Entry 8B69 (X-ray diffraction, 3.07 A resolution); this record covers chains A and B of the 4 polymer chains in the assembly.

== Chain A ==
Molecule: Ral guanine nucleotide dissociation stimulator-like 2
Source organism: Homo sapiens
UniProtKB: O15211 (RGL2_HUMAN); residues 643-740 here = UniProt positions 643-740
Sequence (100 residues; each row starts with the number of its first residue):
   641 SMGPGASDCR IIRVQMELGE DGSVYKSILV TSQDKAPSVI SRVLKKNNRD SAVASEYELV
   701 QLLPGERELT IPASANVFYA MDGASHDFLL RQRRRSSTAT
Unresolved in the structure: 641, 656-657, 735-740
Differences from the reference sequence: expression tag (641-642)
What the authors report for this chain:
  - self-association interface (contacts with another copy of this molecule): M642 to C649

== Chain B ==
Molecule: Isoform 2B of GTPase KRas
Source organism: Homo sapiens
Notes: EC 3.6.5.2
UniProtKB: P01116-2 (RASK_HUMAN); numbering as in UniProt (aligned over 1-169)
Sequence (170 residues; numbered 0 to 169; the number before each row is that of its first residue; numbering starts at 0):
     0 SMTEYKLVVV GAVGVGKSAL TIQLIQNHFV DEYDPTIEDS YRKQVVIDGE TCLLDILDTA
    60 GQEEYSAMRD QYMRTGEGFL CVFAINNTKS FEDIHHYREQ IKRVKDSEDV PMVLVGNKCD
   120 LPSRTVDTKQ AQDLARSYGI PFIETSAKTR QGVDDAFYTL VREIRKHKEK
Unresolved in the structure: 168-169
Differences from the reference sequence: expression tag (0); engineered mutation V12 (Gly in P01116-2)
Bound ions: Mg2+: S17 (together with GMP-PNP)
Ligand contacts: GMP-PNP (GNP; phosphoaminophosphonic acid-guanylate ester): A11, V12, G13, V14, G15, K16, S17, A18, F28, V29, D30, E31, Y32, D33, P34, T35, D57, T58, A59, G60, N116, K117, D119, L120, S145, A146, K147
What the authors report for this chain:
  - self-association interface (contacts with another copy of this molecule); pairs are residue here / residue on that copy: V12-Y32 (hydrophobic contact), E31-K88, K88
  - mutagenesis - G12V (Kd 1.49 uM): unchanged binding to Ral guanine nucleotide dissociation stimulator-like 2 (chain A)

== Chain A / chain B interface ==
Contacting residue pairs (23):
  R653(A) with E37(B), salt bridge
  E660(A) with K42(B)
  G662(A) with I24(B); Y40(B); R41(B), hydrogen bond (backbone-backbone)
  S663(A) with S39(B), hydrogen bond (side chain-backbone); Y40(B)
  V664(A) with S39(B), hydrogen bond (backbone-backbone); R41(B)
  Y665(A) with E37(B), hydrogen bond; D38(B); S39(B), hydrogen bond (backbone-backbone)
  K666(A) with E37(B); D38(B)
  S667(A) with I36(B); E37(B), hydrogen bond (side chain-backbone); D38(B)
  K685(A) with E31(B), salt bridge
  K686(A) with D33(B), salt bridge; P34(B), hydrogen bond (side chain-backbone)
  N688(A) with H27(B); V29(B)
  R689(A) with Q25(B), hydrogen bond
Other interface residues (no listed pair), chain A (16 interface residues in all): I651, D661, I668, L669
Other interface residues (no listed pair), chain B (16 interface residues in all): T35, Y64
Interface features reported in the paper:
  - specific contacts: R653(A)-E37(B) (salt bridge), K685(A)-E31(B)

== Summary ==
The chain A/chain B interface involves 16 residues from each chain, with 8 hydrogen bonds and 3 salt bridges.
Among the polar pairs are R653(A)-E37(B), K685(A)-E31(B) and K686(A)-D33(B). The paper describes a salt bridge
between R653(A) and E37(B); a contact between K685(A) and E31(B). From the paper: G12V of chain B leaves
binding to Ral guanine nucleotide dissociation stimulator-like 2 (chain A) unchanged; a self-association
interface involving M642(A) and V12(B) among others.
Chain A is Ral guanine nucleotide dissociation stimulator-like 2 and chain B is Isoform 2B of GTPase KRas,
both from Homo sapiens; the structure, Heterotetramer of K-Ras4B(G12V) and Rgl2(RBD), was determined by X-ray
diffraction.
